8CE5 - chains C and b of the 6 polymer chains in the assembly; structure by electron microscopy, 3.62 A resolution.

[Chain C]
Name: Heme exporter protein C
Organism: Escherichia coli K-12
UniProt: P0ABM1 (CCMC_ECOLI); residues 1-245 here = UniProt positions 1-245
Chain sequence (245 residues; numbered 1 to 245; the number before each row is that of its first residue):
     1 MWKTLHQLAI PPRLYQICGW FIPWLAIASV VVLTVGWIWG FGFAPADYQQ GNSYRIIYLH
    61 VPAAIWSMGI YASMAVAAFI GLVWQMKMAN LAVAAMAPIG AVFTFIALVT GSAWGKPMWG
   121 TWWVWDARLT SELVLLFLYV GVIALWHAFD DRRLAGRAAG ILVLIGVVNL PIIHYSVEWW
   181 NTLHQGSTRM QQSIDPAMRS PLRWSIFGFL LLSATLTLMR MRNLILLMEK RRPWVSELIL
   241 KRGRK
Unresolved in the structure: 1-2, 244-245

[Chain b]
Name: Heme exporter protein B
Organism: Escherichia coli K-12
UniProt: P0ABL8 (CCMB_ECOLI); residues 1-220 here = UniProt positions 1-220
Chain sequence (220 residues; numbered 1 to 220; the number before each row is that of its first residue):
     1 MMFWRIFRLE LRVAFRHSAE IANPLWFFLI VITLFPLSIG PEPQLLARIA PGIIWVAALL
    61 SSLLALERLF RDDLQDGSLE QLMLLPLPLP AVVLAKVMAH WMVTGLPLLI LSPLVAMLLG
   121 MDVYGWQVMA LTLLLGTPTL GFLGAPGVAL TVGLKRGGVL LSILVLPLTI PLLIFATAAM
   181 DAASMHLPVD GYLAILGALL AGTATLSPFA TAAALRISIQ
Unresolved in the structure: 1

[Chain C / chain b interface]
Contacting residue pairs (26):
  Trp122(C) with Met117(b), hydrophobic
  Trp123(C) with Met117(b), hydrophobic
  Trp125(C) with Thr33(b); Pro36(b); Pro41(b), hydrophobic; Leu118(b), hydrophobic
  Leu133(C) with Thr33(b)
  Leu136(C) with Trp26(b), hydrophobic
  Phe137(C) with Leu29(b), hydrophobic; Ile30(b), hydrophobic; Thr33(b)
  Val140(C) with Trp26(b)
  Ala144(C) with Asn23(b)
  His147(C) with His17(b), hydrogen bond (backbone-side chain); Ala19(b); Glu20(b)
  Ala148(C) with Arg16(b), hydrogen bond (backbone-side chain); Glu20(b)
  Arg152(C) with His17(b)
  Trp180(C) with Pro36(b); Leu37(b); Pro41(b), hydrophobic
  His184(C) with Gly40(b); Pro41(b)
  Gln185(C) with Pro41(b); Glu42(b)
Also at the interface, not in a pair above, chain C (16 interface residues in all): Thr130, Phe149
Also at the interface, not in a pair above, chain b (19 interface residues in all): Ile32, Ile39, Leu46

[In short]
16 residues of chain C face 19 of chain b across their interface; the contacts include 2 hydrogen bonds. Among
the polar pairs are His147(C)-His17(b) and Ala148(C)-Arg16(b).
Here chain C is Heme exporter protein C and chain b is Heme exporter protein B, both from Escherichia coli
K-12. Entry 8CE5 (Cytochrome c maturation complex CcmABCD, E154Q, ATP-bound) was determined by electron
microscopy (same publication as 8CE1, 8CE8 and 8CEA).
